PDB entry 7JVP | electron microscopy, 2.90 A resolution | chains A and N of the 5 polymer chains in the assembly

== Chain A ==
Name: Guanine nucleotide-binding protein G(s) subunit alpha isoforms short
Organism: Homo sapiens
Reference sequence: P63092 (GNAS2_HUMAN); residue numbers follow UniProt; this construct covers 2-394
Sequence (393 residues; row label = number of the first residue in the row):
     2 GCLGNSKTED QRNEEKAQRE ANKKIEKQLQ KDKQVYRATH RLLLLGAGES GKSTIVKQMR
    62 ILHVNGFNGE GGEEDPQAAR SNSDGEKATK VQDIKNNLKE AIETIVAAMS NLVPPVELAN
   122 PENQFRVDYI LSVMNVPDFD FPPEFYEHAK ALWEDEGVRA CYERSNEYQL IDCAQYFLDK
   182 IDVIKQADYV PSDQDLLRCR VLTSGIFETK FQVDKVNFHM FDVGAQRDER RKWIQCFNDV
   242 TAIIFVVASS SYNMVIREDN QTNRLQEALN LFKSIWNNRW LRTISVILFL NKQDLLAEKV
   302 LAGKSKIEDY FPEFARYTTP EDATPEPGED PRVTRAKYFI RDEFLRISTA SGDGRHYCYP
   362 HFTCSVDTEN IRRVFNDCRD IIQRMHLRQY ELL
Not modelled in the structure: 2-8, 63-203, 253-260
Differences from the reference sequence: conflict A226 (Gly in P63092), S366 (Ala in P63092)

== Chain N ==
Name: nanobody 35
Organism: synthetic construct
Notes: antibody fragment or engineered binder
Sequence (135 residues; each row starts with the number of its first residue; numbering starts at 0):
     0 MQVQLQESGG GLVQPGGSLR LSCAASGFTF SNYKMNWVRQ APGKGLEWVS DISQSGASIS
    60 YTGSVKGRFT ISRDNAKNTL YLQMNSLKPE DTAVYYCARC PAPFTRDCFD VTSTTYAYRG
   120 QGTQVTVSSH HHHHH
Not modelled in the structure: 0, 129-134
Cystine bridges: C22-C96

== Chain A / chain N interface ==
Residue-residue contacts (37; chain A residue first):
  R228(A) - T114(N)
  D229(A) - D109(N)
  D229(A) - S112(N)
  D229(A) - T113(N)  hydrogen bond (side chain-backbone)
  E230(A) - D109(N)
  E230(A) - T114(N)
  E230(A) - Y115(N)
  R231(A) - F108(N)
  R231(A) - D109(N)  hydrogen bond (backbone-side chain)
  R232(A) - P100(N)
  R232(A) - F108(N)
  R232(A) - D109(N)  salt bridge
  R232(A) - Y115(N)
  R232(A) - Y117(N)
  I235(A) - F108(N)  hydrophobic
  N261(A) - G42(N)
  N261(A) - K43(N)
  Q262(A) - K43(N)  hydrogen bond (backbone-side chain)
  N264(A) - E46(N)
  N264(A) - T61(N)
  Q267(A) - W47(N)
  Q267(A) - T61(N)
  N271(A) - W47(N)
  K274(A) - S59(N)
  S275(A) - D106(N)
  S275(A) - C107(N)  hydrogen bond (side chain-backbone)
  S275(A) - F108(N)
  I276(A) - F108(N)  hydrophobic
  N278(A) - R105(N)
  N279(A) - D106(N)
  N279(A) - F108(N)
  L282(A) - F108(N)  hydrophobic
  Y311(A) - G62(N)
  Y311(A) - S63(N)  hydrogen bond (backbone-backbone)
  P313(A) - G62(N)
  E314(A) - K65(N)  salt bridge
  S352(A) - R105(N)
Interface residues without a listed pair, chain A (26 interface residues in all): T263, E268, L272, R280, D310
Interface residues without a listed pair, chain N (26 interface residues in all): G44, Y60, E89, T104, T111, A116

== Summary ==
The chain A/chain N interface involves 26 residues from each chain, with 5 hydrogen bonds and 2 salt bridges.
Polar pairs include R232(A)-D109(N), E314(A)-K65(N) and D229(A)-T113(N).
Here chain A is Guanine nucleotide-binding protein G(s) subunit alpha isoforms short (Homo sapiens) and chain
N is nanobody 35 (synthetic construct). Entry 7JVP (Cryo-EM structure of SKF-83959-bound dopamine receptor 1
in complex with Gs protein) was determined by electron microscopy, deposited together with 7JV5 and 7JVQ.
